PDB entry 9UDE | X-ray diffraction, 2.65 A resolution | chains A and B

== Chain A (and B) ==
Name: MonCI
Organism: Streptomyces virginiae
Notes: chain B of this document is another copy of the same molecule, construct and numbering; everything in this record applies to it too
UniProtKB: Q846W9 (Q846W9_STRVG); residues 1-496 here = UniProt positions 1-496
Sequence (511 residues; row label = number of the first residue in the row; numbers below 1 keep their minus sign (Met-14 is residue -14)):
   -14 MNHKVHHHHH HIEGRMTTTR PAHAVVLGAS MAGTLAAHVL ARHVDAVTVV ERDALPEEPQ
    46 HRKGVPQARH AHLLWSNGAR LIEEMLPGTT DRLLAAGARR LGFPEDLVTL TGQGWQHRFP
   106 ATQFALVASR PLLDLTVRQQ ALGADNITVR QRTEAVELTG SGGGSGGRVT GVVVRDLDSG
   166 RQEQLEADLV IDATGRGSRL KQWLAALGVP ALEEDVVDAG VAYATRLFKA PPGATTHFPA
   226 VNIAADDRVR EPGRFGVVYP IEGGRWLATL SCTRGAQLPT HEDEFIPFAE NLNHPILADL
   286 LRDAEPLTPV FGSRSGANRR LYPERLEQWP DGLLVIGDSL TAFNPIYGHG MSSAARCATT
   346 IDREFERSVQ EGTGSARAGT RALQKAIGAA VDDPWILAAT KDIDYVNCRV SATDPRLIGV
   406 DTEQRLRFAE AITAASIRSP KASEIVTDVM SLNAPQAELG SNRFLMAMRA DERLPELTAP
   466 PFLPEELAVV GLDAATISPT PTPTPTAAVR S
Unresolved in the structure: -14 to 3, 356-360, 481-496
Differences from the reference sequence: initiating methionine (-14); expression tag (-13 to 0)
Small-molecule neighbours:
  - FAD (flavin-adenine dinucleotide): Gly13, Ala14, Ser15, Met16, Ala17, Gly18, Val35, Glu36, Arg37, Asp38, Arg47, Gly49, Val50, Gln52, His55, Ala56, His57, Leu58, Arg115, Thr138, Glu139, Ala140, Ala178, Thr179, Gly180, Arg181, Tyr208, Ser298, Ser300, Gly322, Asp323, Pro330, Gly333, His334, Gly335, Met336, Ser337, Ala339
  - diepoxidized farnesyl acetate (YK6): Phe88, Pro89, Thr94, Thr96, Gln101, Asp231, Arg233, Lys386, Ala414, Glu415, Ile417, Thr418, Ser421, Val431, Thr432, Met435, Gln441, Leu444

== How chain A and chain B interact ==
Pairs across the interface (24; chain A residue first):
  Arg5(A) with Gly445(B); Ser446(B); Asn447(B), hydrogen bond
  His28(A) with Asn447(B), hydrogen bond (backbone-side chain)
  Val29(A) with Asn447(B)
  Asp30(A) with Asn447(B)
  Glu351(A) with Ala442(B); Glu443(B); Ser446(B)
  Arg352(A) with Asp378(B), salt bridge; Pro440(B); Ala442(B)
  Gln355(A) with Arg401(B)
  Asp378(A) with Arg352(B), salt bridge
  Pro440(A) with Arg352(B)
  Ala442(A) with Glu351(B); Arg352(B)
  Glu443(A) with Glu351(B)
  Gly445(A) with Arg5(B), hydrogen bond (backbone-side chain)
  Ser446(A) with Arg5(B); Glu351(B)
  Asn447(A) with Arg5(B), hydrogen bond; His28(B), hydrogen bond (side chain-backbone); Asp30(B)
Also at the interface, not in a pair above, chain A (19 interface residues in all): Arg27, Asp377, Arg401, Arg448, Met451
Also at the interface, not in a pair above, chain B (18 interface residues in all): Arg27, Val29, Gln355, Asp377, Arg448

== In short ==
19 residues of chain A face 18 of chain B across their interface; the contacts include 5 hydrogen bonds and 2
salt bridges. Among the polar pairs are Arg352(A)-Asp378(B), Arg5(A)-Asn447(B) and His28(A)-Asn447(B). Chain A
binds flavin-adenine dinucleotide and diepoxidized farnesyl acetate.
Chain A and chain B are both MonCI (Streptomyces virginiae); the structure, Crystal structure of MonCI in
complex with diepoxidized farnesyl acetate, was determined by X-ray diffraction together with 9IWV, 9UDB and
9UDD from the same study.
